2PPB - chains G and C of the 8 polymer chains in the assembly; structure by X-ray diffraction, 3.00 A resolution.

# Chain G
Molecule: 23-nt DNA strand
Sequence (23 nucleotides; row label = number of the first residue in the row):
     1 CCCTGTCTGG CGTTCGCGCG CCG

# Chain C
Name: DNA-directed RNA polymerase beta chain
Source organism: Thermus thermophilus
Notes: EC 2.7.7.6
Reference sequence: Q8RQE9 (RPOB_THET8); numbering as in UniProt (aligned over 1-1119)
Chain sequence (1119 residues; each row starts with the number of its first residue):
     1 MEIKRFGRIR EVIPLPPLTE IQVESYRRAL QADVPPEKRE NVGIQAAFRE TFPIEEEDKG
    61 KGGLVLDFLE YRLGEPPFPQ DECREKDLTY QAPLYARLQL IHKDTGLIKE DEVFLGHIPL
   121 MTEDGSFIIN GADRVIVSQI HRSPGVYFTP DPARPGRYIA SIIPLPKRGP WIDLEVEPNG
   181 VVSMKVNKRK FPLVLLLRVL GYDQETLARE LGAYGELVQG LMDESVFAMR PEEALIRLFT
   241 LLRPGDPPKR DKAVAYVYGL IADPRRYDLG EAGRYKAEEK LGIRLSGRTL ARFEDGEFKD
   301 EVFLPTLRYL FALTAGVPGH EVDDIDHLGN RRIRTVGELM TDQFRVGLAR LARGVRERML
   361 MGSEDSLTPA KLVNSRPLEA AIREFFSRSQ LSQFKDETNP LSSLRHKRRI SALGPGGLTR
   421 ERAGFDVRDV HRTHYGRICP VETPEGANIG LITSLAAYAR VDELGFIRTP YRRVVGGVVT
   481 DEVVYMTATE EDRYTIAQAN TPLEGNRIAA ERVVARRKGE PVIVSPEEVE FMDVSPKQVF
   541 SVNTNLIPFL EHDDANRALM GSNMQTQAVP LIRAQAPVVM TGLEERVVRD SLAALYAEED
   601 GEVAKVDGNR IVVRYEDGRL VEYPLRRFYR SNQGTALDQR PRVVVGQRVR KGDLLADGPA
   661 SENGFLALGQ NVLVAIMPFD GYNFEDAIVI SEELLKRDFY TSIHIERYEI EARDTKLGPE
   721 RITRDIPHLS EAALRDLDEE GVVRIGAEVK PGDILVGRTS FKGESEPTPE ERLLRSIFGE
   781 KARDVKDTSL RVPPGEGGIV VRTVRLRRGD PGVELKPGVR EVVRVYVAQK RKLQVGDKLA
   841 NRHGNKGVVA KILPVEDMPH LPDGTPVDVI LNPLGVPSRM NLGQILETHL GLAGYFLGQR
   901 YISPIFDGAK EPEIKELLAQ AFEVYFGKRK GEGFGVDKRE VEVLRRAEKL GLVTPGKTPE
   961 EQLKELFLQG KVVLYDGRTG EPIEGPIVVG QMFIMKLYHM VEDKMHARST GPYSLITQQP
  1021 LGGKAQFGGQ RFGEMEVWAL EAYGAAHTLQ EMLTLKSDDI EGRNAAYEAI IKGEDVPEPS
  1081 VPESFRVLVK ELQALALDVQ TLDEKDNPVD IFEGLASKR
Residues lining bound ligands:
  - AMP-CPP (APC; diphosphomethylphosphonic acid adenosyl ester): Glu445, Arg557, Ser878, Arg879
  - streptolydigin (STD): Arg422, Phe425, Arg428, Ala447, Ile449

# How chain G and chain C interact
Pairs across the interface - 21 pairs, chain G then chain C:
  DT13(G) - Arg422(C)  sugar contact
  DT14(G) - Arg422(C)  salt bridge to the phosphate
  DC15(G) - Glu1034(C)  phosphate contact
  DC15(G) - Met1035(C)  sugar contact
  DG16(G) - Arg1031(C)  salt bridge to the phosphate
  DG16(G) - Gly1033(C)  phosphate contact
  DC17(G) - Glu1002(C)  base contact
  DC17(G) - Gln1030(C)  sugar contact
  DC17(G) - Arg1031(C)  hydrogen bond to the phosphate
  DG18(G) - Val1001(C)  phosphate contact
  DG18(G) - Glu1002(C)  sugar contact
  DG18(G) - His1006(C)  phosphate contact
  DC19(G) - Met1000(C)  sugar contact
  DC19(G) - Val1001(C)  phosphate contact
  DG20(G) - Phe394(C)  sugar contact
  DC21(G) - Arg134(C)  hydrogen bond to the phosphate
  DC21(G) - Ser387(C)  phosphate contact
  DC22(G) - Asn130(C)  hydrogen bond to the phosphate
  DC22(G) - Ser387(C)  sugar contact
  DC22(G) - Arg388(C)  sugar contact
  DG23(G) - Arg388(C)  salt bridge to the phosphate
Other interface residues (no listed pair), chain C (18 interface residues in all): Ile129, Ala132, Gly1029

# Overview
11 residues of chain G and 18 residues of chain C are in contact, with 3 hydrogen bonds and 3 salt bridges.
Among the polar pairs are DC17(G)-Arg1031(C), DC21(G)-Arg134(C) and DC22(G)-Asn130(C). Bound to chain C:
streptolydigin and AMP-CPP.
Chain G is a 23-nt DNA strand and chain C is DNA-directed RNA polymerase beta chain (Thermus thermophilus);
the structure, Crystal structure of the T. thermophilus RNAP polymerase elongation complex with the ntp
substrate analog and ..., was determined by X-ray diffraction together with 2O5J from the same study.
